Entry 7VYL (electron microscopy, 2.79 A resolution); this record covers chains A and D of the 5 polymer chains in the assembly.

Chain A:
Name: Capsid protein VP1
Source organism: Coxsackievirus B3
Reference sequence: P03313 (POLG_CXB3N); residues 1-281 here correspond to UniProt positions 571-851 (UniProt number = residue number + 570)
Sequence (281 residues; numbered 1 to 281; the number before each row is that of its first residue):
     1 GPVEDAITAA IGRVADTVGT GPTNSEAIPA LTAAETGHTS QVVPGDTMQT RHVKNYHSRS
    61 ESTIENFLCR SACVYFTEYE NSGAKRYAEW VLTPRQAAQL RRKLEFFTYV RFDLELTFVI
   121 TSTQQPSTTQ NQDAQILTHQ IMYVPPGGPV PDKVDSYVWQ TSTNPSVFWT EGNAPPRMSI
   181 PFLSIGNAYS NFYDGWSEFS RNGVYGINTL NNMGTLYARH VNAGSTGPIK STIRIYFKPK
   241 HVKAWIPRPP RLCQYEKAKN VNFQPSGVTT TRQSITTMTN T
Unresolved in the structure: 1-12
Sequence notes: variant E80 (Lys650 in P03313)
UniProt features mapped onto this chain:
  - site: T281 (Cleavage)

Chain D:
Name: Capsid protein VP4
Source organism: Coxsackievirus B3
Reference sequence: P03313 (POLG_CXB3N); numbering as in UniProt (aligned over 1-69)
Sequence (69 residues; numbered 1 to 69; the number before each row is that of its first residue):
     1 MGAQVSTQKT GAHETGLNAS GNSIIHYTNI NYYKDAASNS ANRQDFTQDP GKFTEPVKDI
    61 MIKSLPALN
Unresolved in the structure: 1, 14-24
Sequence notes: variant G16 (Arg in P03313)
UniProt features mapped onto this chain:
  - site: N69 (Cleavage)
  - lipidation: G2 (N-myristoyl glycine)

How chain A and chain D interact:
Contacting residue pairs (39):
  A27(A) - S64(D)
  I28(A) - K63(D)
  I28(A) - S64(D)  hydrogen bond (backbone-backbone)
  I28(A) - P66(D)  hydrophobic
  P29(A) - K63(D)
  T32(A) - A67(D)
  A33(A) - A67(D)
  T36(A) - V57(D)
  T36(A) - M61(D)
  G37(A) - P56(D)
  H38(A) - E55(D)
  H38(A) - M61(D)
  Q41(A) - T54(D)
  Q41(A) - E55(D)
  Q41(A) - K63(D)  hydrogen bond (backbone-side chain)
  V42(A) - K63(D)
  D46(A) - K63(D)  salt bridge
  Y56(A) - A12(D)  hydrophobic
  Y56(A) - H13(D)
  R59(A) - Q48(D)  hydrogen bond
  S60(A) - K9(D)
  S60(A) - F46(D)
  T63(A) - D45(D)
  T63(A) - F46(D)
  E65(A) - A41(D)
  E65(A) - N42(D)
  N66(A) - R43(D)
  C69(A) - A41(D)  hydrophobic
  C69(A) - R43(D)  hydrogen bond (backbone-side chain)
  D113(A) - A37(D)
  S179(A) - A37(D)
  P181(A) - A37(D)  hydrophobic
  K240(A) - A37(D)  hydrogen bond (side chain-backbone)
  K240(A) - N39(D)  hydrogen bond (side chain-backbone)
  H241(A) - A36(D)
  H241(A) - N39(D)
  H241(A) - S40(D)  hydrogen bond (side chain-backbone)
  H241(A) - N42(D)
  P247(A) - F53(D)  hydrophobic
Interface residues without a listed pair, chain A (28 interface residues in all): R13, T39, V43, K238
Interface residues without a listed pair, chain D (25 interface residues in all): S38, L68

In short:
28 residues of chain A and 25 residues of chain D are in contact; the contacts include 7 hydrogen bonds and 1
salt bridge. Polar pairs include D46(A)-K63(D), Q41(A)-K63(D) and R59(A)-Q48(D).
Here chain A is Capsid protein VP1 and chain D is Capsid protein VP4, both from Coxsackievirus B3. Entry 7VYL
(Coxsackievirus B3 at pH5.5 (VP3-234Q) incubation with coxsackievirus and adenovirus receptor for 20min) was
determined by electron microscopy together with 7VXH, 7VXZ, 7VY0, 7VY5, 7VY6, 7VYK and 3 further entries from
the same study.
